PDB entry 4IGO | X-ray diffraction, 2.40 A resolution | chain A

[Chain A]
Protein: Os05g0196500 protein
Source organism: Oryza sativa Japonica Group
Reference sequence: Q53WJ1 (Q53WJ1_ORYSJ); residue numbers follow UniProt; this construct covers 139-498
Amino-acid sequence (360 residues; numbered 139 to 498; the number before each row is that of its first residue):
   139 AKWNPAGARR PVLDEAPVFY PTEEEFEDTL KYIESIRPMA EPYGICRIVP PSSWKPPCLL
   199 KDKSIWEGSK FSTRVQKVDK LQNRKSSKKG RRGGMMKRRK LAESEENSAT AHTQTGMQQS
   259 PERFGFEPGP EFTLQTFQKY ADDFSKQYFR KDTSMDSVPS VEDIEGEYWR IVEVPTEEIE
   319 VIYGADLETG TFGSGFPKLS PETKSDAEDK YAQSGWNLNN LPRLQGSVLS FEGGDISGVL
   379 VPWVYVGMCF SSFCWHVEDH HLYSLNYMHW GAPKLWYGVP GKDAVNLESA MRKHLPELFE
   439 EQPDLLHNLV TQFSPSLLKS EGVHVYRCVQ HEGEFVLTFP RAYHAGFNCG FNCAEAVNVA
Unresolved in the structure: 195-199, 224-261, 288-295, 326-349, 363-377
Curated features (UniProtKB/Swiss-Prot):
  - binding site (Fe cation): His394, Glu396, His482
Ion coordination: Fe ion: His394, Glu396, His482 (together with 2-oxoglutaric acid)
Ligand contacts: 2-oxoglutaric acid (AKG): Tyr383, Phe391, His394, Glu396, Ser402, Asn404, Lys412, Trp414, His482, Ala494
What the authors report for this chain:
  - Fe ion coordination: His394, Glu396, His482
  - mutagenesis - H394A, E396A, H482A: abolished catalytic activity on H3K4me1/2/3
  - mutagenesis - W381A, K412A, L447A: abolished catalytic activity
  - mutagenesis - N404A: unchanged catalytic activity
  - mutagenesis - Y321A: decreased catalytic activity on H3K4me1
  - mutagenesis - Y321A: unchanged catalytic activity on H3K4me2 and H3K4me3
  - mutagenesis - G376A: decreased catalytic activity
  - mutagenesis - Y383A: decreased catalytic activity on H3K4me2
  - mutagenesis - N496A: unchanged catalytic activity on H3K4me2/3
  - mutagenesis - A494S: abolished catalytic activity on H3K4me1/2
  - mutagenesis - A494S: unchanged catalytic activity on H3K4me3
  - mutagenesis - K412A: abolished catalytic activity on H3K4 in all three methylation states
  - specificity-determining residues: Trp381, Cys392, Phe437, Gln440, Leu443, His445, Leu447, Val448 (by similarity / conservation)
  - specificity-determining residues: Ala494

[In short]
Chain A binds 2-oxoglutaric acid. His394, Glu396 and His482 coordinate a Fe ion ion. Curated annotation
(UniProt) lists 3 Fe cation-binding residues. The paper reports that H394A, E396A and H482A abolish catalytic
activity on H3K4me1/2/3; Fe ion coordination by His394, Glu396 and His482; 12 substitutions were tested in
all.
Chain A is Os05g0196500 protein (Oryza sativa Japonica Group); the structure, Histone H3 Lysine 4
Demethylating rice Rice JMJ703 in complex with alpha-KG, was determined by X-ray diffraction, deposited
together with 4IGP and 4IGQ.
